PDB entry 3H6I | X-ray diffraction, 2.43 A resolution | chains K and M of the 28 polymer chains in the assembly

# Chain K (and M)
Molecule: Proteasome (Alpha subunit) PrcA
From: Mycobacterium tuberculosis
Notes: EC 3.4.25.1; chain M of this document is another copy of the same molecule, construct and numbering; everything in this record applies to it too
Reference sequence: O33244 (O33244_MYCTU); residue numbers follow UniProt; this construct covers 1-248
Sequence (248 residues; each row starts with the number of its first residue):
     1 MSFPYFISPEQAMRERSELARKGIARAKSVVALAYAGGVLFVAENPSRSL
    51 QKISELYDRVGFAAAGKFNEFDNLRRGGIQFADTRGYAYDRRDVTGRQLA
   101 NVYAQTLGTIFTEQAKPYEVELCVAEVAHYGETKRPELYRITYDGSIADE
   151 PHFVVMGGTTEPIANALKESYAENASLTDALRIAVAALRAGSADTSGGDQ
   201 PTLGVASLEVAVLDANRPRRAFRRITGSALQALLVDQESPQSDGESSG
Not modelled in the structure: 1-6, 192-202, 235-248 (chain M: 1-6, 192-203, 235-248)
Small-molecule neighbours:
  - dimethylformamide (DMF), molecule 1: Asn-73, Leu-74, Gly-77, Gly-78, Val-102, Tyr-103, Thr-106
  - dimethylformamide (DMF), molecule 2: Phe-81, Arg-85, Gln-98, Asn-101, Val-102

# Chain K / chain M interface
Contacting residue pairs (32):
  Glu-15(K) with Ser-8(M), hydrogen bond; Pro-9(M); Glu-10(M), hydrogen bond (side chain-backbone); Gln-11(M)
  Arg-16(K) with Pro-9(M)
  Glu-18(K) with Glu-10(M)
  Leu-19(K) with Glu-10(M), hydrogen bond (backbone-side chain)
  Ser-47(K) with Asp-149(M), hydrogen bond
  Arg-48(K) with Arg-135(M), hydrogen bond (side chain-backbone); Pro-136(M), hydrogen bond (side chain-backbone); Glu-137(M); Asp-149(M)
  Ser-49(K) with Arg-97(M), hydrogen bond (backbone-side chain); Glu-137(M), hydrogen bond; Tyr-139(M), hydrogen bond; Asp-149(M), hydrogen bond
  Leu-50(K) with Tyr-139(M), hydrophobic; Ile-147(M), hydrophobic; Asp-149(M)
  Lys-67(K) with Asp-144(M), salt bridge; Gly-145(M); Ser-146(M)
  Phe-68(K) with Asn-101(M); Ile-147(M), hydrophobic
  Asn-69(K) with Ala-104(M); Gln-105(M), hydrogen bond (backbone-side chain); Gly-145(M), hydrogen bond (side chain-backbone)
  Asp-72(K) with Asn-101(M), hydrogen bond
  Asn-73(K) with Gln-105(M)
  Arg-75(K) with Arg-97(M)
  Ala-115(K) with Thr-112(M)
  Lys-116(K) with Met-13(M)
Other interface residues (no listed pair), chain K (21 interface residues in all): Ile-7, Ala-12, Lys-22, Arg-76, Gln-114
Other interface residues (no listed pair), chain M (21 interface residues in all): Ile-7, Glu-113

# Overview
The chain K/chain M interface involves 21 residues from each chain; the contacts include 13 hydrogen bonds and
1 salt bridge. Polar contacts include Lys-67(K)/Asp-144(M), Glu-15(K)/Ser-8(M) and Glu-15(K)/Glu-10(M). Bound
to chain K: dimethylformamide.
Chain K and chain M are both Proteasome (Alpha subunit) PrcA (Mycobacterium tuberculosis); the structure,
Crystal Structure of Mycobacterium Tuberculosis Proteasome Modified by inhibitor GL1, was determined by X-ray
diffraction, deposited together with 3H6F, 3HF9 and 3HFA.
